Entry 2WWI (X-ray diffraction, 2.99 A resolution); this record covers chain A.

== Chain A ==
Protein: Thymidilate kinase, putative
From: Plasmodium falciparum
Notes: EC 2.7.4.9
Reference sequence: Q8I4S1 (Q8I4S1_PLAF7); numbering as in UniProt (aligned over 1-210)
Amino-acid sequence (212 residues; row label = number of the first residue in the row; numbers below 1 keep their minus sign (Ser-1 is residue -1)):
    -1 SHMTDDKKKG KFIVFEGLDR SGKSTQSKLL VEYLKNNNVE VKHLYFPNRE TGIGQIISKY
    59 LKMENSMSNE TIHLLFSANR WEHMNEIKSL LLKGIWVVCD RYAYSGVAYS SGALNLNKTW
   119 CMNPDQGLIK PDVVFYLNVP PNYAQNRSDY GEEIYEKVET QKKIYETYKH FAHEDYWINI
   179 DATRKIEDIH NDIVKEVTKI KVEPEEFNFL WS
Not modelled in the structure: -1 to 2
Differences from the reference sequence: expression tag (-1 to 0)
Curated features (UniProtKB/Swiss-Prot):
  - region: Gln143 to Lys155 (LID)
  - binding site (dGMP): Asp17, Phe74, Arg78, Arg99, Tyr107, Ser108, Tyr153
  - binding site (dTMP): Asp17, Arg47, Phe74, Arg78, Arg99, Tyr107
  - binding site (ATP): Arg18, Ser19, Gly20, Lys21, Ser22, Thr23, Arg182
  - mutagenesis: Tyr43 (Y43R/L: No defect in catalytic activity), Phe74 (F74A: Loss of thymidylate and guanylate kinase activities), Tyr107 (Y107F: 4 to 5-fold decrease in affinity for dTMP and dGMP. 6-fold decrease in catalytic efficiency with dTMP as substrate. 65-fold decrease in catalytic efficiency with dGMP as substrate), Ser108 (S108A: No defect in thymidylate kinase activity. 1.3-fold reduction in affinity for dGMP; S108T: No defect in thymidylate kinase activity. 2.1-fold reduction in affinity for dGMP), Ala111 (A111K: 8-fold decrease in affinity for dTMP. 4-fold decrease in affinity for dGMP ...), Tyr153 (Y153F: 2.5-fold reduction in affinity for dTMP. 2.6-fold reduction in affinity for dGMP)
From the paper describing this entry:
  - mutagenesis - Y43K, Y43L, S108T: unchanged catalytic activity (citing earlier work)
  - mutagenesis - A111K: decreased catalytic activity

== Overview ==
From UniProt: 7 dGMP-binding residues, 6 dTMP-binding residues, 7 ATP-binding residues and 6 mutagenesis
sites. From the paper: A111K reduces catalytic activity; Y43K, Y43L and S108T leave catalytic activity
unchanged.
Chain A is Thymidilate kinase, putative (Plasmodium falciparum); the structure, Plasmodium falciparum
thymidylate kinase in complex with AZTMP and ADP, was determined by X-ray diffraction (same publication as
2WWF, 2WWG and 2WWH).
